Entry 7Z6Q (electron microscopy, 2.50 A resolution); this record covers chains E and G of the 12 polymer chains in the assembly.

# Chain E (and G)
Protein: Bacteriochlorophyll a protein
From: Chlorobaculum tepidum TLS
Notes: chain G of this document is another copy of the same molecule, construct and numbering; everything in this record applies to it too
Reference sequence: Q46393 (BCPA_CHLTE); residue numbers follow UniProt; this construct covers 1-366
Chain sequence (366 residues; each row starts with the number of its first residue):
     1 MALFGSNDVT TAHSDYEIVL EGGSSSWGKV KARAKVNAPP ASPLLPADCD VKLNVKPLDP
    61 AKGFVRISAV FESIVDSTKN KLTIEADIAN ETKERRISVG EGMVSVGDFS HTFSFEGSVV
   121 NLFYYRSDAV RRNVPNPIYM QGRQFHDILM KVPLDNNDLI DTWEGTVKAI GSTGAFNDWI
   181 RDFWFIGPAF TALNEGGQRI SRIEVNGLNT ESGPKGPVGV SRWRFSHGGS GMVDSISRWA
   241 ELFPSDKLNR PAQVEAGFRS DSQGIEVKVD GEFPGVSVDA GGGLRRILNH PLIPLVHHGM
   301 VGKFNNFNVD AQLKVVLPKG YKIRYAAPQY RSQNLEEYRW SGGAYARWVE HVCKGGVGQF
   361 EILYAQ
Unresolved in the structure: 1-7
Bound ions: bacteriochlorophyll a Mg site 1 near Y124 (its only coordinating residue here); bacteriochlorophyll a Mg site 2 near L242 (its only coordinating residue here)
Ligand contacts:
  - bacteriochlorophyll a (BCL), molecule 1: A12, S14, Y16, A34, V36, A38, P39, P40, A41, S42, A189, F258, S260, I265, V267, H298, V301, G302, N305, F307, C353
  - bacteriochlorophyll a (BCL), molecule 2: Y16, I18, V30, A32, C49, V51, F71, A256, G257, F258, V269, I287, L288, N289, H290, P291, P294, L295, H298, L313, Y345, W348, V349, V352, C353, F360, I362
  - bacteriochlorophyll a (BCL), molecule 3: V30, V51, L53, V55, V65, I67, F71, I88, D234, S235, R238, E241, L242, F243, P244, S245, L248, V254, A256, V269, F273, P274, G275, L288, P291
  - bacteriochlorophyll a (BCL), molecule 4: A41, S42, P43, F71, L82, F185, I186, P188, A189, A192, L193, Q198, I293, P294, H297, H298, M300, V301
  - bacteriochlorophyll a (BCL), molecule 5: S42, P43, L44, C49, F71, S73, V75, N80, K81, L82, I84, V106, F113, F115, I148, F183, W184, I186, F258
  - bacteriochlorophyll a (BCL), molecule 6: L53, V55, I67, A69, F71, I84, A86, I88, R96, I97, S98, F115, G117, S118, V119, Q144, H146, I148, W184, W223, F225, H227, S235, W239, L242, A252, V254, F273
  - bacteriochlorophyll a (BCL), molecule 7: L82, V104, V106, F109, H111, F113, M150, V152, L154, D158, L159, T162, W163, T166, I180, F183, W184, I203, V205, L208, G219, S221, W223
  - bacteriochlorophyll a (BCL), molecule 8: L122, F123, Y124, Y125, R126, R143
  - bacteriochlorophyll a (BCL), molecule 9: Y125, V130, V134, P137, I138, Y139, M140, Q141
  - bacteriochlorophyll a (BCL), molecule 10: Y125, S127, A129, V130, N133
  - bacteriochlorophyll a (BCL), molecule 11: D161, T162, G165, T166, A169, S172, T173, A175, F176, W179, I180, F183

# How chain E and chain G interact
Contacting residue pairs (72):
  Y124(E) - W179(G)  hydrogen bond (side chain-backbone)
  Y124(E) - D182(G)
  Y124(E) - F183(G)  hydrophobic
  Y125(E) - F183(G)  hydrophobic
  D128(E) - D158(G)
  A129(E) - F109(G)  hydrophobic
  R132(E) - D108(G)  salt bridge
  R132(E) - D158(G)  salt bridge
  N133(E) - T78(G)  hydrogen bond (backbone-side chain)
  N133(E) - V106(G)  hydrogen bond (side chain-backbone)
  N133(E) - G107(G)
  N133(E) - D108(G)  hydrogen bond
  N133(E) - F109(G)
  P135(E) - T78(G)
  N136(E) - L44(G)
  I138(E) - P43(G)  hydrophobic
  I138(E) - L44(G)  hydrophobic
  Y139(E) - P43(G)
  Y139(E) - I186(G)  hydrophobic
  Y139(E) - G187(G)
  Y139(E) - P188(G)
  Q141(E) - F183(G)
  Q141(E) - I186(G)
  R143(E) - W179(G)
  R143(E) - D182(G)  salt bridge
  F145(E) - W179(G)  hydrophobic
  N194(E) - T191(G)  hydrogen bond (backbone-side chain)
  N194(E) - N194(G)
  E195(E) - T191(G)  hydrogen bond (backbone-side chain)
  G197(E) - F190(G)
  G197(E) - T191(G)  hydrogen bond (backbone-side chain)
  R199(E) - D178(G)  salt bridge
  R199(E) - R181(G)
  R199(E) - D182(G)  salt bridge
  R199(E) - F190(G)
  G228(E) - D182(G)
  S230(E) - D182(G)
  S230(E) - F185(G)
  S230(E) - I186(G)
  S230(E) - G187(G)  hydrogen bond (side chain-backbone)
  S230(E) - F190(G)
  M232(E) - G187(G)
  M232(E) - P188(G)  hydrophobic
  M232(E) - T191(G)
  K303(E) - F304(G)
  N306(E) - N306(G)
  A327(E) - S262(G)
  R347(E) - N37(G)  hydrogen bond (side chain-backbone)
  R347(E) - N305(G)
  E350(E) - F304(G)
  E350(E) - N305(G)
  E350(E) - N306(G)  hydrogen bond (side chain-backbone)
  H351(E) - P39(G)  hydrogen bond (side chain-backbone)
  H351(E) - P40(G)  hydrogen bond (side chain-backbone)
  H351(E) - A41(G)
  H351(E) - F304(G)
  H351(E) - N305(G)
  K354(E) - K303(G)
  K354(E) - F304(G)
  K354(E) - N306(G)
  G355(E) - F304(G)
  G356(E) - F304(G)
  V357(E) - A41(G)
  V357(E) - S42(G)
  V357(E) - P43(G)
  G358(E) - P40(G)
  G358(E) - S42(G)
  Q359(E) - S42(G)  hydrogen bond (backbone-backbone)
  Q359(E) - P43(G)
  Q359(E) - L44(G)
  Q359(E) - L45(G)  hydrogen bond (side chain-backbone)
  Q359(E) - S262(G)
Interface residues without a listed pair, chain E (41 interface residues in all): S127, V134, G196, S226, G231, L292, P328, A344, W348
Interface residues without a listed pair, chain G (39 interface residues in all): D8, V9, T10, A38, D76, N156, T162, Q263

# Summary
The interface between chain E and chain G involves 41 residues on one side and 39 on the other, with 14
hydrogen bonds and 5 salt bridges. Polar contacts include R132(E)-D108(G), R132(E)-D158(G) and
R143(E)-D182(G). Chain E binds 11 copies of bacteriochlorophyll a.
Both chains are Bacteriochlorophyll a protein (Chlorobaculum tepidum TLS). Entry 7Z6Q (Cryo-EM structure of
the whole photosynthetic complex from the green sulfur bacteria) was determined by electron microscopy.
